2UZ1 - chains A and D of the 4 polymer chains in the assembly; structure by X-ray diffraction, 1.65 A resolution.

Chain A (and D):
Protein: Benzaldehyde lyase
Source organism: Pseudomonas fluorescens
Notes: EC 4.1.2.38; chain D of this document is another copy of the same molecule, construct and numbering; everything in this record applies to it too
UniProt: Q9F4L3 (Q9F4L3_PSEFL); numbering as in UniProt (aligned over 1-563)
Amino-acid sequence (563 residues; row label = number of the first residue in the row):
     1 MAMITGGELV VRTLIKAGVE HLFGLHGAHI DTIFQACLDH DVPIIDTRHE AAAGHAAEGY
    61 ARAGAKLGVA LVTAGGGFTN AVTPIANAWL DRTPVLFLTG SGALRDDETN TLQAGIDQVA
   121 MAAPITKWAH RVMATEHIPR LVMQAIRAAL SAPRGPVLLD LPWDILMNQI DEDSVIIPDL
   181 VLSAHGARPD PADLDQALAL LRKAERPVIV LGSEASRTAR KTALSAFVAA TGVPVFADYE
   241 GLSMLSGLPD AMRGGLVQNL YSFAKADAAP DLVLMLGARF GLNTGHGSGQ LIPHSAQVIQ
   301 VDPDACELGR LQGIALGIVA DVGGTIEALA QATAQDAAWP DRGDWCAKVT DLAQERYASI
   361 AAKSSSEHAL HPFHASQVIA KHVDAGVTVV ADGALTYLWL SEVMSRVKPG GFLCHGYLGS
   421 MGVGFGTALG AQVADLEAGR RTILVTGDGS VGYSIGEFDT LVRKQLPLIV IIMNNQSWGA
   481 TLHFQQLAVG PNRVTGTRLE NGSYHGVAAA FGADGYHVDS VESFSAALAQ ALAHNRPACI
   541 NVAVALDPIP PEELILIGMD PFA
Unresolved in the structure: 1, 556-563
Ligand contacts:
  - thiamine diphosphate (TPP), molecule 1: L25, H26, G27, E50, T73, G76, G77, N80, Q113
  - thiamine diphosphate (TPP), molecule 2: G393, A394, L395, T396, G419, S420, M421, G447, D448, G449, S450, Y453, N475, S477, W478, G479, A480, T481

How chain A and chain D interact:
Residue-residue contacts (51):
  R140(A) with L311(D)
  Q144(A) with C306(D); R310(D), hydrogen bond
  R147(A) with A305(D), hydrogen bond (side chain-backbone); C306(D), hydrogen bond (side chain-backbone); L308(D), hydrogen bond (side chain-backbone); R310(D)
  A148(A) with C306(D), hydrophobic
  S151(A) with A305(D)
  V181(A) with I314(D); G317(D)
  L182(A) with A305(D), hydrophobic; L308(D), hydrophobic; G317(D); V319(D), hydrophobic
  S183(A) with D193(D), hydrogen bond; G317(D), hydrogen bond (backbone-backbone)
  H185(A) with D190(D), salt bridge; D193(D)
  A187(A) with A187(D), hydrophobic; R188(D); V319(D)
  R188(A) with A187(D); R188(D), hydrogen bond (backbone-backbone); P189(D); D190(D), salt bridge; P191(D)
  P189(A) with R188(D)
  D190(A) with H185(D); R188(D), salt bridge
  P191(A) with R188(D)
  D193(A) with S183(D), hydrogen bond; H185(D)
  A305(A) with R147(D), hydrogen bond (backbone-side chain); S151(D); L182(D), hydrophobic
  C306(A) with Q144(D); R147(D), hydrogen bond (backbone-side chain); A148(D), hydrophobic
  L308(A) with R147(D), hydrogen bond (backbone-side chain); L182(D), hydrophobic
  R310(A) with Q144(D), hydrogen bond; R147(D)
  L311(A) with R140(D)
  I314(A) with V181(D)
  A315(A) with V181(D)
  G317(A) with V181(D); L182(D); S183(D), hydrogen bond (backbone-backbone)
  V319(A) with L182(D), hydrophobic; A187(D)
Other interface residues (no listed pair), chain A (29 interface residues in all): G186, A192, G309, L316, A320
Other interface residues (no listed pair), chain D (29 interface residues in all): G186, A192, G309, A315, L316, A320

In short:
The chain A/chain D interface involves 29 residues from each chain; the contacts include 13 hydrogen bonds and
3 salt bridges. Polar pairs include H185(A)-D190(D), R188(A)-D190(D) and Q144(A)-R310(D). Bound to chain A:
thiamine diphosphate.
Both chains are Benzaldehyde lyase (Pseudomonas fluorescens). Entry 2UZ1 (1.65 Angstrom structure of
Benzaldehyde Lyase complexed with 2-methyl- 2,4-pentanediol) was determined by X-ray diffraction.
